PDB entry 1U73 | X-ray diffraction, 1.90 A resolution | chains A and B

# Chain A (and B)
Name: hypotensive phospholipase A2
Source organism: Bothrops jararacussu
Notes: EC 3.1.1.4; chain B of this document is another copy of the same molecule, construct and numbering; everything in this record applies to it too
UniProtKB: Q8AXY1 (Q8AXY1_BOTJR); the author numbering skips numbers that UniProt does not, so the offset changes along the chain: 1-13 = UniProt 17-29; 15-53 = UniProt 30-68; 57-61 = UniProt 69-73; 67-88 = UniProt 74-95; 2 more segments
Sequence (122 residues; numbered 1 to 133; 11 numbers in that range are skipped by the numbering (no residue carries them; nothing is unmodelled there); the number before each row is that of its first residue):
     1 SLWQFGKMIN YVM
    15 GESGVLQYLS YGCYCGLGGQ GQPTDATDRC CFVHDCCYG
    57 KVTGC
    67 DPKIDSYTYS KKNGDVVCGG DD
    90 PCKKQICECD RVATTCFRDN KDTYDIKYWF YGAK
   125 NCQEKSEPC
Disulfides: Cys-27/Cys-126, Cys-29/Cys-45, Cys-44/Cys-105, Cys-50/Cys-133, Cys-51/Cys-98, Cys-61/Cys-91, Cys-84/Cys-96
UniProt features mapped onto this chain:
  - active site: His-48, Asp-99
  - binding site (Ca(2+)): Tyr-28, Gly-32, Gly-33, Asp-49

# Interface between chain A and chain B
Residue-residue contacts - 10 pairs, chain A then chain B:
  Lys-78(A) / Val-83(B)
  Asp-81(A) / Lys-93(B)  salt bridge
  Val-83(A) / Arg-100(B)
  Cys-84(A) / Arg-100(B)  hydrogen bond (backbone-side chain)
  Asp-87(A) / Asp-108(B)
  Lys-93(A) / Thr-104(B)  hydrogen bond
  Lys-93(A) / Asp-108(B)  salt bridge
  Glu-97(A) / Val-101(B)
  Arg-100(A) / Glu-97(B)  salt bridge
  Asp-108(A) / Pro-90(B)
Also at the interface, not in a pair above, chain A (10 interface residues in all): Gly-86
Also at the interface, not in a pair above, chain B (10 interface residues in all): Cys-105, Arg-107

# Summary
Chain A and chain B each contribute 10 residues to their interface, with 2 hydrogen bonds and 3 salt bridges.
Among the polar pairs are Asp-81(A)/Lys-93(B), Lys-93(A)/Asp-108(B) and Arg-100(A)/Glu-97(B). From UniProt:
active-site residues His-48(A) and Asp-99(A) and 4 Ca2+-binding residues on chain A.
Both chains are hypotensive phospholipase A2 (Bothrops jararacussu). Entry 1U73 (Crystal structure of a
Dimeric Acidic Platelet Aggregation Inhibitor and Hypotensive Phospholipase A2 from Bothrops jararacussu) was
determined by X-ray diffraction together with 1UMV from the same study.
